Entry 9KMG (electron microscopy, 3.10 A resolution); this record covers chains A and a of the 14 polymer chains in the assembly.

# Chain A
Molecule: Major capsid protein
From: Escherichia phage FCWL1
UniProtKB: A0AAX4MTV7 (A0AAX4MTV7_9CAUD); residues 1-319 here = UniProt positions 1-319
Amino-acid sequence (319 residues; row label = number of the first residue in the row):
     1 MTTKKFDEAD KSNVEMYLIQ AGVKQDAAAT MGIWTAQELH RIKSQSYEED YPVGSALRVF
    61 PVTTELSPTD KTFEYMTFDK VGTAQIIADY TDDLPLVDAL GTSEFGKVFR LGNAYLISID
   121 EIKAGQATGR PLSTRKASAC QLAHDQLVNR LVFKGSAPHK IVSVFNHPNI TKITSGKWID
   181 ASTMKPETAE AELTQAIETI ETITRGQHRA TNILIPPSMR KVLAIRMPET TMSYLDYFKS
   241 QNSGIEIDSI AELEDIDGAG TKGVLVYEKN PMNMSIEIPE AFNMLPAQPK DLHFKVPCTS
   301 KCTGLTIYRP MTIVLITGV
Unresolved in the structure: 1-27

# Chain a
Molecule: Decoration protein
From: Escherichia phage FCWL1
UniProtKB: A0AAX4MUC4 (A0AAX4MUC4_9CAUD); residues 1-158 here = UniProt positions 1-158
Amino-acid sequence (158 residues; each row starts with the number of its first residue):
     1 MAQINASYQR DMAIALPGMV ADTSKYNIDG ACVVNEGDVL VGAAVQVVQA QAVDGHKLVK
    61 ALTTGTTPYG VAIRSHWQTV NAQNQMIYED GGAINVMTSG RVWMLSKSTE APTFGSAVKL
   121 DVDGQEKSDG TIETTWTYAG GWTKYKDIQL VEVQLHQL
Unresolved in the structure: 1-10, 129-134

# How chain A and chain a interact
Pairs across the interface (12):
  Leu116(A) - Tyr26(a)
  Glu121(A) - Ser75(a)
  Glu121(A) - His76(a)
  Ala124(A) - Trp77(a)
  Leu132(A) - His76(a)
  Ala139(A) - Met12(a)
  Leu142(A) - Met12(a)  hydrophobic
  Ala143(A) - Met12(a)  hydrophobic
  Gln146(A) - Asp11(a)
  Lys290(A) - Tyr26(a)
  His293(A) - Tyr26(a)  hydrogen bond
  Lys295(A) - Thr23(a)
Interface residues without a listed pair, chain A (13 interface residues in all): Ala114, Asp120

# In short
The interface between chain A and chain a involves 13 residues on one side and 7 on the other; the contacts
include 1 hydrogen bond. Its one hydrogen-bonded contact is His293(A)-Tyr26(a).
Here chain A is Major capsid protein and chain a is Decoration protein, both from Escherichia phage FCWL1.
Entry 9KMG (Cryo-EM Structure of Bacteriophage FCWL1 Capsid) was determined by electron microscopy, deposited
together with 9JLF and 9KMH.
